3W7X - chain A; structure by X-ray diffraction, 2.70 A resolution.

Chain A:
Molecule: Uncharacterized protein YgjK
Organism: Escherichia coli
UniProt: P42592 (YGJK_ECOLI); residues 1-760 here correspond to UniProt positions 24-783 (UniProt number = residue number + 23)
Chain sequence (760 residues; row label = number of the first residue in the row):
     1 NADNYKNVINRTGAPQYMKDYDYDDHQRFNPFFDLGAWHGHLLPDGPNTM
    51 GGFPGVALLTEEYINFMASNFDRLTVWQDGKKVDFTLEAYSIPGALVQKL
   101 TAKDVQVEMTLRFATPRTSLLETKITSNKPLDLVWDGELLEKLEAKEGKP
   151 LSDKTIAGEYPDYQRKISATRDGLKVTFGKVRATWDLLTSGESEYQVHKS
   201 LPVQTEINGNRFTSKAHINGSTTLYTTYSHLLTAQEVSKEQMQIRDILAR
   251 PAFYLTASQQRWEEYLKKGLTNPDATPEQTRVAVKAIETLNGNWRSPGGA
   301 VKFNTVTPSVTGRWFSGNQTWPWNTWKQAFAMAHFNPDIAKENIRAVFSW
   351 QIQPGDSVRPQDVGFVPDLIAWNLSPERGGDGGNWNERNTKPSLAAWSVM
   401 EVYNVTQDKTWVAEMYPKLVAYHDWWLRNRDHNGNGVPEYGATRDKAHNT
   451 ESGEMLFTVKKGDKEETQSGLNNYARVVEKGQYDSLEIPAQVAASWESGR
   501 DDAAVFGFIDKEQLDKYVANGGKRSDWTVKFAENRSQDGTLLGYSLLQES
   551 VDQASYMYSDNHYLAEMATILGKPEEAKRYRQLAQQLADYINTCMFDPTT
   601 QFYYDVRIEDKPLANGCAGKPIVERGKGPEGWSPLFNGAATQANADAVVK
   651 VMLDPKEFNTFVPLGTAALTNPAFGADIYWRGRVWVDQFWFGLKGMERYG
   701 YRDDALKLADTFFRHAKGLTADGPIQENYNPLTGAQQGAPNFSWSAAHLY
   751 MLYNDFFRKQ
Cystine bridges: Cys594-Cys617
Sequence notes: engineered mutation Asn324 (Asp347 in P42592)
Ion coordination: Ca2+: Asp431, Asn433, Asn435, Val437, Glu439, Glu549
Swiss-Prot annotation at these positions:
  - active site: Asp501 (Proton donor), Glu727 (Proton acceptor)
  - binding site (Ca(2+)): Asp431, Asn433, Asn435, Val437, Glu439, Glu549

Summary:
Asp431, Asn433, Asn435, Val437, Glu439 and Glu549 form the Ca2+ site. Curated annotation (UniProt) lists
active-site residues Asp501 and Glu727 and 6 Ca2+-binding residues.
Chain A is Uncharacterized protein YgjK (Escherichia coli); the structure, Crystal structure of E. coli YgjK
D324N complexed with melibiose, was determined by X-ray diffraction (same publication as 3W7W).
